PDB entry 9DQI | X-ray diffraction, 2.39 A resolution | chains D and C of the 4 polymer chains in the assembly

Chain D (and C):
Name: 2-succinyl-5-enolpyruvyl-6-hydroxy-3-cyclohexene-1-carboxylate synthase
Source organism: Mycobacterium tuberculosis H37Rv
Notes: EC 2.2.1.9; chain C of this document is another copy of the same molecule, construct and numbering; everything in this record applies to it too
Reference sequence: P9WK11 (MEND_MYCTU); residue numbers follow UniProt; this construct covers 1-554
Sequence (574 residues; numbered -19 to 554; the number before each row is that of its first residue; numbers below 1 keep their minus sign (Met-19 is residue -19)):
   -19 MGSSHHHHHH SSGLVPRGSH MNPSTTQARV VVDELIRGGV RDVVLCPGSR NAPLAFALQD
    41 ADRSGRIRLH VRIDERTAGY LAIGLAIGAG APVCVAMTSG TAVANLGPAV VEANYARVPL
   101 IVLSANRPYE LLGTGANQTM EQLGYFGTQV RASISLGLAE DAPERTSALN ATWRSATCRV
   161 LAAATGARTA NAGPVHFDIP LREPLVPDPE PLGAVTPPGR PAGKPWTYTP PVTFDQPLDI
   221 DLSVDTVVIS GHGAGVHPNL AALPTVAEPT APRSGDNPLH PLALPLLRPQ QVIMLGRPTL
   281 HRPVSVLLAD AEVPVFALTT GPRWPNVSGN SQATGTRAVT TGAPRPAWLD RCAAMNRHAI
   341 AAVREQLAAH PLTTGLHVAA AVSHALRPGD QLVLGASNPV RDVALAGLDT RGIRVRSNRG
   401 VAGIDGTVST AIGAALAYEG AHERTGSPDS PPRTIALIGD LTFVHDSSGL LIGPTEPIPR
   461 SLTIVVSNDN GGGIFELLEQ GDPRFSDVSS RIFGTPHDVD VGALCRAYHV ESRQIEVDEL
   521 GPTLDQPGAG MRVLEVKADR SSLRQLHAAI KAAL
Disordered / not traced: -19 to 1, 114-119, 183-194 (chain C: -19 to 2, 109-121, 182-195)
Differences from the reference sequence: initiating methionine (-19); expression tag (-18 to 0); engineered mutation Asn306 (Asp in P9WK11)
Metal / ion sites: Mg2+: Asp440, Asp469, Gly471 (together with thiamine diphosphate)
Ligand contacts:
  - 1,4-dihydroxy-2-naphthoic acid (DNA): Asn94, Tyr95, Arg97, His232, Gly233, Gly276, Arg277, Thr299, Arg303, Trp304, Pro305
  - thiamine diphosphate (TPP): Ser377, Asn378, Pro379, Ala402, Gly403, Ile404, Asp405, Gly439, Asp440, Leu441, Thr442, His445, Asp469, Gly471, Gly472, Gly473, Ile474, Phe475

Interface between chain D and chain C:
Residue-residue contacts (12):
  Pro108(D) - Gly137(C)
  Pro108(D) - Leu138(C)  hydrogen bond (backbone-backbone)
  Tyr109(D) - Leu138(C)  hydrophobic
  Tyr109(D) - Glu140(C)
  Glu110(D) - Gly137(C)
  Leu111(D) - Ser135(C)
  Leu111(D) - Leu136(C)
  Leu111(D) - Ala156(C)  hydrophobic
  Leu112(D) - Ser133(C)
  Leu112(D) - Ile134(C)
  Leu112(D) - Ser135(C)  hydrogen bond (backbone-backbone)
  Gly113(D) - Ser133(C)

In short:
6 residues of chain D and 8 residues of chain C are in contact; the contacts include 2 hydrogen bonds.
Main-chain hydrogen bonds include Pro108(D)-Leu138(C) and Leu112(D)-Ser135(C). Ligands of chain D: thiamine
diphosphate and 1,4-dihydroxy-2-naphthoic acid.
Chain D and chain C are both 2-succinyl-5-enolpyruvyl-6-hydroxy-3-cyclohexene-1-carboxylate synthase
(Mycobacterium tuberculosis H37Rv); the structure, D306N Mutant of M.tuberculosis MenD (SEPHCHC Synthase), was
determined by X-ray diffraction (same publication as 9DSN and 9DTV).
